Entry 7AOR (electron microscopy, 3.50 A resolution); this record covers chains ae and A of the 57 polymer chains in the assembly.

[Chain ae]
Name: mS53
Organism: Trypanosoma cruzi (strain CL Brener)
UniProtKB: Q4D651 (Q4D651_TRYCC); residue numbers follow UniProt; this construct covers 1-678
Sequence (678 residues; each row starts with the number of its first residue):
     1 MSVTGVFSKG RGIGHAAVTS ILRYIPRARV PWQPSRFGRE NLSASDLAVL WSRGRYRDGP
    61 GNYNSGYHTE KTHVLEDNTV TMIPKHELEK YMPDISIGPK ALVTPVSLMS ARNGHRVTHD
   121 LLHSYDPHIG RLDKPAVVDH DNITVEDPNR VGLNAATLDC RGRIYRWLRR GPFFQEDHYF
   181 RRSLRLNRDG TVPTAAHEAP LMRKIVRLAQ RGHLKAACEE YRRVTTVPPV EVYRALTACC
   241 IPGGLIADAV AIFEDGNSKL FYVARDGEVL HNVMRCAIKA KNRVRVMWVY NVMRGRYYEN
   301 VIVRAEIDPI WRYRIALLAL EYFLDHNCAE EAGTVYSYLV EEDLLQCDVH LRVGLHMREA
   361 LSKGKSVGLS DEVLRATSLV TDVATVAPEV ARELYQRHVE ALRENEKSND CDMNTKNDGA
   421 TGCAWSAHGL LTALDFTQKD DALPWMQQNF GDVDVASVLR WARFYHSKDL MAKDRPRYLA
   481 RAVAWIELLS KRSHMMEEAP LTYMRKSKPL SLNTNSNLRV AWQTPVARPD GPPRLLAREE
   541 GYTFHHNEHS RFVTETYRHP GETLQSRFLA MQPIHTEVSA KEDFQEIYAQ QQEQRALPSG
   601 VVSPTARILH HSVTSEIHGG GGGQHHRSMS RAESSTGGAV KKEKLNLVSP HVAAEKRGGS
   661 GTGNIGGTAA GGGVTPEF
Not modelled in the structure: 1, 406-424, 595-678

[Chain A]
Molecule: 8129-nt RNA strand
Organism: Trypanosoma cruzi (strain CL Brener)
Sequence (8129 nucleotides; numbered -2588 to 5540; the number before each row is that of its first residue; numbers below 1 keep their minus sign (U-2588 is residue -2588)):
 -2588 UUUAAUGGGU AAUUUUAAAG CAAGUAAUUA UGAAUUAGGA UAAGAACAGA AUUCCUCAAG
 -2528 UCCCUAAUUG CGAUUAUUUG UUAAGAUCUU UUUGAGGAUA GAUCUAAAAU UACCAAGUCC
 -2468 AAUUUUUGUA UAUGGGCGGG CUAUGAAAAU AUAAAAUUAU AUAUUUUCUA GUUUGAUCGA
 -2408 AAAUGCUUUU CGAUUUGAAA AUUUAAAUUA AAUUUAAGUU UAAUUUUCAA UUUUCAAAAU
 -2348 UUGAAACAAU UUUGGAAUUU UGGUAGGUAU UUUAUUGAUA GGUUUAAAUC ACCGCUGUAU
 -2288 AAAUUUUGGU AGUAAAACUU UUUGUAAUAA UGCGUUUUUA UUAUCAGUUA UUUAUGGGUG
 -2228 UUUGUGAUUU AAAUGUAAUC AGUUUAGUAC AAAUCAUUUU UCUAAAUUAU UUUGAGUUUU
 -2168 GGGAUUUGGA GGUUUGAACU UGAAUUUAAA UUUAGUUUCA AGUCAAGUCG UAUAAAAAAC
 -2108 AUGGCAUUUU UUGUUGCUAU AAGUUUUUUA UAUAACUCUU UGAUUCGAAA UUAAAUUUAA
 -2048 AUUUAGGUUU UAGCUAUUUU AAAUUCCAAC UUGAAAUUUG UUUUGGGUUU UUAUAAUUGA
 -1988 GUUUUAAAUU UUAAAUCCAA AUUUAAAUAG GAUCUUCUUU ACUAAUGAAA AUAUUUUACA
 -1928 AAUCUUUUGC AAAAAUAUUU UAAUUUAGUA AGGAUGGUUG GUAUUUUAAA UUUCGGUUUA
 -1868 AUUUUUAAAA UUUUUUUAUU GACCAAACAU UUUCAAGGUU AGUGGGAAUA GCUAUGACUU
 -1808 UGGUUUAGAU UUAGUUUUAU CAUUGAAUUG UUAUGUAAAG GAUUUGUGGU UAUACAAUAU
 -1748 GUUUAUGUAU GUGUUUAUUA UAUGUACUCG AUUAGAGAAG CUAAACUUAA AUUCAAACCU
 -1688 CCAAUUUCCA AAACUUGAAA CAAUUUUUAG GUGAUUUAUU AAGAAUUGAU UUAAAAUUAU
 -1628 GAAUGUAUAA AUUUUGGUAG UAGGUUUUUU UUGUAAUAAU GUGUUUAUAA AUUGUAACUA
 -1568 AUCUGGUUUA AACUAUUUUU CUAAAUUAUU UUAGGUUUUU UUUGGGACAU GAGAGUUUAA
 -1508 AUUUGAAUUU ACUUUUAAGU UAUCAAUAAA AAACAUGUUU UUUGUGCUAU UAAAAUUUAU
 -1448 AUAAUCUUUU UGACGUCAAA UUUAAAUUUA GGUUUAUUCU AAUUCGAAAC UUUUUGGUUU
 -1388 UUUAAUAAAU AACUCCAAUA AAUCUAAAUU UUUUUAUAGA UCAAACAUUU UUAAGGUUGG
 -1328 UAGGCAUAGU UAUGACUUUC UAGUUUAAUU UAGUUUUAUU UAUUGAAUUG UUAUGUAAAG
 -1268 GAUUUGUGGU UGGGAAUGUU UAUGUUUAUG UUUAUUAUGU GUAUUUUAUU UAAUUAGAAA
 -1208 AGCUUUUAAA AAUUUAAAAU UUGUAAUCCA AAUUUUACCA AUUAAGAAGA AUAUUAUAAU
 -1148 AAUGGGUGUC UUAUAUUUUA AAUAAAUAUU UAAAUUCCGU GUAGUAAAUU UAUUAUUUGU
 -1088 AUUAUUUAUA UAAUAGGUGU AUUAUAUUUA AAUUUUAAAU UUGUUGUUUU AUAUUUAGAU
 -1028 ACAUAUUUAU AGAUUAAUAU AUUUAAAUAA UAUUUUAAAA UUUAUUGAAC UGUAAUUAUU
  -968 AGUUUAAUAU UUUUAGUUUG AUGUUGAAAU AUUUAAUUAA AGAUGUUACA GUUGUUCUAU
  -908 AUGUACCAAA UAAAUAUAGU AAGAUUAUUU UAGUUGAAUU AAUAAAUAAA UAUUUAUUUU
  -848 UCUUUGUAAA UAUUAUGAAC AAUUUAAAAA UUAAUCUGUU UAACUAAAAU GUUAUAUAUA
  -788 AUAAUCUAAG UUAAUUUGAA UAUUAAAAGU ACAAGUAUAA UUUGUAAUUC UAAAGUAUUU
  -728 UAAUGGUAUA UUUUUAGUAG GUAAAUGAAA AGUAUAAAUG GAUAUAACUU AAUAUUUAAU
  -668 AUUUGUUUAA UGAAAAGUAU UUUAUUAUUA UAUUGUAUAG UAUUAUUAUA GUGUAUAGUU
  -608 UUUUAAAAAU AUAAAAAUAU UGUUAAUAAA AUUAUCGUAU UUUAAGUGCG UUUAUUAAAU
  -548 GCGUUUGUCU AAGAUAAUUA UUUAAGAUUA UUCUUGUAAA UAUAUUUAAA UAUUAAUAAU
  -488 UCUUAAAAUA AAAAAAUAUC CUCAAUUGCA AUAUUAUUGU AGCAUAGUAA UUUGUUAACU
  -428 AAAUAUUAAA GUGUUCCAUA GAAAAUUUUU AAAUUACAAC AAAUAAAAUA AAGUAUGAAU
  -368 UAAUAUCAAA AUUUUAAUAA AAAUUAAAAA AUUAAAAUAG GGCAAGUCCU ACUCUCCUUU
  -308 ACAAAGAGAA CAUUAUGAUA UGUAAUUGUA UGUUUGAUUG GGGCAAUACU AUAUUUAUUU
  -248 AUAUAGCAUA AGAACUAUAU UCUUUGAAAU UAUAAAAGGU UCGAGCAGGU UAACAAGCAU
  -188 UAAAAAUAAA UGUGUUUCAU CGUCUACUUA UUACCAUGAU UGAUUGUUCA UCAAAAUAGU
  -128 AAUUCGUUAG UUGGGUUAAA AUCGUUGUAA AGCAGAUUUG UUUAUAUAUU UAAUUUUUAU
   -68 AAUUAAUAAU AAUUAAUAUA AGUACGCAAG GAUUGAUUAU UGAAAAAAGA AAGAAGAAUA
    -8 UAAUUUAUAU AAAUUAUGGU CAAUUGUUAG UAUUCAUAUU AAUUUUUUUA AAUGUUUUAU
    52 CAUUUUAUAA AGGUUUAUUU UUGAAAGAUU UUUUGUAUAA AAUUUUAGGA AUAGUUAAUA
   112 AUAAUUUAUA AUUUUGAUUA GAUUGUUUUG UUAAUGCUAU UAGAUGGGUG UGGAAAAAUA
   172 AAAAAAAUAA UUAAUAUAUA UCAAUAAUAA AUUAAAUUAA UCUAUUAGUC AGAAAUGGAU
   232 GCCAGCCGUU GCGGUAAUUU CUAUGCUUUU AAAUAUUAUA CAAUUAUCAU AUUAAAUUGU
   292 UAAGUGCUGA UUUAACCAAU AAAAAUAUAA AUAAUUUUUA UUUGUUUUUA AACACCAUUA
   352 GGUAUAUGCA AAUAUAAAAU UAUAGUAAUU AUAAAUUAUA UUAUAUUAUA UUUAUUCAUA
   412 UAAUUAAUAG GAUAAUAUUU GUAGUUUUUG AUACCAUGAU AAGGAUUAUA AAUUGAAAGU
   472 GUUAAUAUCA UAAUCAAAAU UUAUUAUUUA UAUUAAAUAU GUAUGUGUAG AUAAAAUAAG
   532 AAAUUAAAAA GGUAUUGUUG CCCACCAAUU UUUAUAAUAA AAAUAACGUG CAGUAAUUAA
   592 UAUAUUUAUA AAAAUAUAUU UUAGCUAAAU UAGAAUCAAU UUAAUAAUUU UAAGUUUUGG
   652 UUGAUUAAAA GAGGAGUUUU UGGAAGGUGG GGAUUUUCAU UUUGAUUUCC CAGAGAACCA
   712 GAGAGGCGGG AACCAGCGUU UUAUUUUUGG GGGAGAGCGG AGCGCGAGGA AAGCCCAUUU
   772 UGAGCAGGAG UUUUUCGGGG GGGAGGGGGC AUUUCUGGCG GAGAACAGAG AUUCUUGUUU
   832 CGGAAGGGGA GCAGGCCCGA CAGAUUUUUG CCAACGCAUU CAGGAGGGGA GCCUUAUUUG
   892 AAGUGCGCUU UCUUUCAAGA GGGGGAGAGA AGGGGAGAAG GGGAAGUGAG AAAUUUAGAA
   952 UUACACGGUG AAAUUAAAUU UUGACUAAAU UAAGGUUGCC CUCUUGUCGU CUCUAUCUCC
  1012 UCCCAACCCC UCUCCCCUUG GAUCCUUCCC CCCAAAACUC CUCGAUGUUU CUUCCCUACC
  1072 CAAAUCACUU CAGCGUUCCC CCGCUACCCA AUCAUCCUCC UACCAAACCC CCCGCCCCCU
  1132 UUACCCUCGC CCCCUCUCUC AAUCCAACUU CUCCUUUCUC AAUCCUCCUC CUCUCCCCAA
  1192 CCCUCUCCCC AAAAUUAAUU CCUCGUCUAA AAUUCCAUUU UGUUUAUAAA AAAAAUUAAG
  1252 UUGAUAUUAA UAUUAUUAAA UAUUCAAAAU UAUUUAUUAA UAUAAAGAAA GAAUAUUUUA
  1312 UUAGUAUAAU AUUAAUGUGU AUAAUGUUAA GUCAAAUUAA AAUGCCAGAU AUGUUAAAAA
  1372 ACAGGCUAUU GUAUUUAUCA AUAGACAAAA AAAUAUGUUU AAAUUUAAAU GUAUAUUUUU
  1432 GUAAUAUGGU UUUGUAAUGC ACAAAAUGAA UAAGGAACAU UUUUGUAUAU UAAUUUAUAU
  1492 GAUACAAAAA AACAUGACUA CAUGAUAAGU ACAAGAGGAG ACAGACGACA GUGUCCACAG
  1552 CACCCGUUUC AGCACAGUUG GAGGAGAGGG GAUAAGAUUU AUUGAUGAAA UUUGUGAUUU
  1612 GCAUCGUGGU ACAGAAAAGU UAUGUGAAUA UAAAAGUGUA GAACAAUGUC UUCCGAUUUC
  1672 GACAGGUUAG AAGAUGGGGA AGAGCAGGCA UUUUGGAGAA GGCGAGGGCG ACGGGCAAGC
  1732 GAAAGAUUUU GAAACUUUCC GAGAAGGGGG AACAGAGGGG UAAGGGGCUC CGGUUUAGAC
  1792 AGAGGAAUUU CGUUGACAAA GAGACAGAAG UUUUGGGGCG AGCAGGCUUU CAGGAAUGGA
  1852 UUCUUGAUGA GGGGGAGGGG AUUUUAAACA GGGAGGAGAG AGAGGGGAAU CGAUAGCGGC
  1912 UUUGGGGCAG AAAGAAUUGA UUAUUUAGAA GGGGGCCGCG AGGAGGGGAG AGUCGAAGGA
  1972 UUUUUGAUUU UUGUGAAGGA GAAGGAAGGG AGCAGAUUCG AACGGGAUAG CGAGAGGGAG
  2032 AAGCAAGGGG GGUUUUUGGG GGUUAAAAGG AAACCAGUUU UAGACCAAAG AAAGGGGGGG
  2092 GCCGGGAAUU CAGCUUUGUG GAACACCCCA AAGGGAUUUG AGGAAUUUUU GGGGGAGCUC
  2152 GACGGCGGGC GGAGCAUUAU UUGAGGAGGG CGGGAGCAGA AGGCUUUCUG AGGAAAGAGG
  2212 GGACCGAGAU CGAUGAAGGU UAUUUUUUGG UUAUUGAGGA UUGUUUAAAA UUGAAUAAAA
  2272 AGGCUUUUUG GAAGGGGAUU UUUGGGGGAC ACCGCCAGAG GAGGAGGGUU UUGGAAGAGU
  2332 UUGUUUUGAG AGGAGGUUUU GAGGGGAGGG GAGAGAGGGA ACGGGAGAGG AACGGACCAG
  2392 AGAGGAGAGU UGAGGAAGGC GGUUUUGAAG GAGAGGGGAG GCUUUCGGAC CAAGGGAAGG
  2452 AAGGGAGGUU AAGAAAAGGA AAAACAAUUU GUGAGGGAGA AGGGUUUUUG GAGGGGUUUU
  2512 GGGAAGAGAG GGGUUUUGGG GAAACCAGAU GAGAUUGUUU GCAGAAACAA AGGGGUUUUU
  2572 GGGCAAAGGA AUACAAUUUG CAGAGGGGGG AGAGCGGAAG GAGGAACACG GGAGGGAAGA
  2632 CAGGAUUUAG GAAGCGAGAG AGAGGAGAGG GGAAAGGGUU UAGUUGGAAU GAAGAGGUAG
  2692 UUUGUAGGAA GUUAAGAAUA AUGGUUAUAA AUUUUAUAUA AAAGCGGAGA AAAAAGAAAG
  2752 GGUCUUUUAA UGUCAGGUUG UUUAUAUAGA AUAUAUGGGG UAGGUUUUAG UUUAGGAUUU
  2812 UUUAUAGCAU UGCAAAUAAU UUGUGGAGUG UGUUUAGCUU GAUUAUUUUU UAGUUGUUUU
  2872 AUUUGUUCAA AUUGAUAUUU UGUAUUAUUU UUAUGAGAUU UUGAUUUGGG UUUUGUGAUA
  2932 AGAAGUGUAC AUAUAUGUUU UACAUCUUUA UUAUAUUUAC UAUUAUAUAU CCAUAUAUUU
  2992 AAGUCAAUAA CGUUAAUAAU AUUGUUUGAC ACACAUAUAU UAGUAUGAUU UAUAGGUUUU
  3052 AUAUUGUUUG UAUUUAUAAU AAUAAUAGCU UUUAUAGGAU AUGUACUGCC UUGUACAAUG
  3112 AUGUCAUACU GAGGUUUAAC GGUGUUUAGU AAUAUUAUAG CAACAGUACC AAUUUUAGGU
  3172 AUAUGAUUAU GUUAUUGAAU UUGGGGAAGU GAAUUUAUAA ACGAUUUUAC AUUAUUAAAG
  3232 UUACAUGUAU UACAUGUGUU AUUACCAUUU AUAUUACUAA UAAUAUUAAU UUUACAUUUA
  3292 UUUUGUCUAC AUUAUUUUAU GAGUUCUGAU GCAUUUUGUG AUAGGUUUGC AUUUUAUUGU
  3352 GAAAGAUUAA GUUUUUGUAU GUGGUUUUAU UUGAGAGAUA UGUUUUUAGC AUUUUCAAUA
  3412 UUAUUAUGUA UGAUGUAUGU UAUAUUUAUA AAUUGGUAUU UUGUAUUUCA UGAGGAAUCU
  3472 UGAGUUAUAG UAGAUACACU AAAAACAUCA GAUAAAAUAU UACCAGAAUG AUUUUUUUUG
  3532 UAUUUAUUCG GUUUUUUAAA GGCAAUCCCA GAUAAGUUUA UGGGUUUGUU UUUAAUGGUU
  3592 AUUUUAUUAU UCUCAUUAUU UUUAUUUAUA UUGAAUUGUA UAUUAUGAUU UGUGUAUUGU
  3652 AGAAGUUCAU UAUUAUGAUU AACAUAUUCG UUAAUAUUAU UUUAUAGUAU AUGAAUGAGU
  3712 GGUUUUUUAG CAUUAUAUGU AGUAUUAGCA UAUCCAAUAU GAAUGGAAUU ACAAUACUGA
  3772 GUAUUAUUAU UAUUUUUGUU GAUAGUGUGU AGGUUAGAUU AGUUUAGAAU AAAAAAAUAA
  3832 GUAUUUUGAU AUUAUUAAAG UAAAAGAGGA AUUUUGGGCG GAAGAGAAGG AGACAGGAGA
  3892 GGAAAUGAAG GAGAAAGGUU UUGAGAGGGG GGUUUUUUGA GGGGAGGAAA AAGAAUUUUG
  3952 AAUUUGAACU AUUUGUUUAA GUUAUGGGAG AGAAGCAAGG AGGAGAAAAG UAGGGGAAUU
  4012 UUGAGGAGAU UCUUGGGGAG AGGCGGGCGG GCGACGGCGG UUUUGAAAAC ACCCAUUUUU
  4072 AGGAGGAUAA GAGGGGAGAA AAGGGGAAAU GGAAUUGGGA AUUGCCUUUG CCAAACUUUU
  4132 AGAAGAAAGA GCAGGAAAGG UUAGGGGGAG GAGAGAAGAA AGGGAAAGUU GUGAUUUUGG
  4192 AGUUAUAGAA UAAGAUCAAA UAAGUUAAUA AUAUCAAAGA AAAGUAUAUA UACGCUAGAA
  4252 CAAAUGAAGA AUAAUAAAUU UUUAAUAUUG AUAAAAGAUA AUUUUACAAC UCAAAAACCA
  4312 AGAAAUUGAU AAGAAAAAAU AAAUAUAUUA ACAAUUAAUC UAAAAUAAAA AAUAUAAAUG
  4372 AUAAUAAGUC AUAUUAUAAA GAAAAAGCCA AUACAAAUAC AAAGGUAACU UAGUUGUAAU
  4432 AAUAGACAGA AAACUUUGAU AAAAAAUCCA AAUACAAUUG GAAUAGCUCC AAUGCAAAGA
  4492 AAGAGACAUG CAAGUAGUAA ACUUAUUAAA AAGUUAUUAA AAAAAGAAAA AAAUAUGAAG
  4552 UUGAUUAAAA AAUAGUUUUC AUUGUAUUUA AAGUCAAAAA UAUUAUAUAU AAUAAAAAAA
  4612 UAGUAUAUAA UAAUAAGUAA UACUAAACUU AUACUAUAAA UUAAGUGAAA AUUUAAAUAU
  4672 AAAUAAAAGA UAUAAUUUUU UGUUGAAAUA AAUAUUAGGA AUAAAAAGCA AAAAUUAUUC
  4732 ACACUUAACA CAAAUAGUAA ACUAACGAUA GCAAAGCUGU UUAAUCCAAU UAAAACGCAU
  4792 GUACAAGAUU GAAAUAAUAG AAGUUUGAUG AAUAAAAUAU AAAAAUAAAU GAAGCUAAUU
  4852 AGUAGAAUUA UUAAUAUAAA ACAAAACAAA AUAUAAAAAG UUAACAUAUA AAUAAAAAUA
  4912 AAGACACCAA GUCUAAUAUA AAGUUGCUCC AUAAACAAAA UUAAAAAGGC GAUGUAUAAU
  4972 UUGAAUAAAA UUAAUAAUGU GUAAAAUAGG CAUAAAAUUC CAAGUCAUUC UUCAUCAAAA
  5032 ACUAAAAAAC AAAAAUCACA UAGGAAAAAA CAGUAGUUUA AUAUCAUAAA AUAUAAUAAU
  5092 AUAAAUAAUA AUAUAAAAUU UAUUAAGUUU AACAUGUAGU AAUAUCAUAG AACUAAAAUU
  5152 UUAUAUCCAA AUCUACUGGA CAUUAAUAAU AAAAAGAGCA AUAAGCUAAA UAUUUCAAAG
  5212 AGGAUUGAUA UAAUAAUAAU AUGAUUAAUA AAUAUAAAUA AGAAUAUAAU AAUGUAUUGA
  5272 AUAAUAAUAA UAAUGAAUAA AAAUCUGGUA UCGAAUGAUA GAAAGCAAAA AAAUAAUGUA
  5332 AAGCAAAAUA AGAAUAAGAG UAUAAAGAUG AAACAAAUAU AAGAAUCUAA UAAUGUUAUU
  5392 CAAAAUAGGU UAAUAAUUAA UAAUCAGAGU AAAUCAAAGC UUAGUAAUGU UAGUGUAGUA
  5452 UAAUCACAUA AGAUAAUAAA GCUGUAGAUA AUAAGAAAUA UAAAUAUGUG UAUGAUAUAU
  5512 AAAAACAAGG AUUUUUUGGG GGUUUAGGG
Not modelled in the structure: -2588 to 394, 538-5540
Small-molecule neighbours: UTP (uridine 5'-triphosphate): U429, U431, G432

[Interface between chain ae and chain A]
Pairs across the interface - 85 pairs, chain ae then chain A:
  Gly10(ae) - U436(A)  base contact
  Gly10(ae) - U437(A)  base contact
  Arg11(ae) - U436(A)  hydrogen bond to the base
  Gly12(ae) - U436(A)  phosphate contact
  Ile13(ae) - A434(A)  base contact
  Ile13(ae) - G435(A)  phosphate contact
  Ile13(ae) - U436(A)  hydrogen bond to the phosphate
  Gly14(ae) - A434(A)  sugar contact
  Gly14(ae) - U436(A)  hydrogen bond to the phosphate
  Leu22(ae) - G435(A)  sugar contact
  Arg23(ae) - G435(A)  hydrogen bond to the base
  Ile25(ae) - G435(A)  hydrogen bond to the base
  Pro26(ae) - G435(A)  base contact
  Arg27(ae) - G435(A)  salt bridge to the phosphate
  Arg29(ae) - G435(A)  hydrogen bond to the sugar
  Arg29(ae) - U436(A)  phosphate contact
  Arg29(ae) - U437(A)  salt bridge to the phosphate
  Trp32(ae) - A417(A)  base contact
  Gln33(ae) - A417(A)  base contact
  Gln33(ae) - U439(A)  phosphate contact
  Pro34(ae) - U439(A)  phosphate contact
  Ser35(ae) - U437(A)  phosphate contact
  Ser35(ae) - U438(A)  sugar contact
  Ser35(ae) - U439(A)  hydrogen bond to the phosphate
  Arg36(ae) - A418(A)  base contact
  Arg36(ae) - U437(A)  phosphate contact
  Phe37(ae) - U436(A)  sugar contact
  Phe37(ae) - U437(A)  sugar contact
  Asn41(ae) - U436(A)  sugar contact
  Leu50(ae) - U415(A)  base contact
  Arg53(ae) - A414(A)  hydrogen bond to the base
  Arg53(ae) - U415(A)  base contact
  Gly54(ae) - U415(A)  phosphate contact
  Tyr56(ae) - A413(A)  sugar contact
  Tyr56(ae) - C486(A)  stacking on the base
  Tyr56(ae) - A487(A)  phosphate contact
  Arg57(ae) - A413(A)  base contact
  Arg57(ae) - A487(A)  phosphate contact
  Arg57(ae) - A488(A)  salt bridge to the phosphate
  Asn62(ae) - A413(A)  base contact
  Tyr63(ae) - A413(A)  hydrogen bond to the base
  Pro127(ae) - G432(A)  sugar contact
  His128(ae) - A420(A)  hydrogen bond to the base
  His128(ae) - G421(A)  phosphate contact
  His128(ae) - U433(A)  phosphate contact
  Arg131(ae) - A420(A)  base contact
  Arg131(ae) - G432(A)  phosphate contact
  Arg131(ae) - U433(A)  salt bridge to the phosphate
  Arg131(ae) - A434(A)  salt bridge to the phosphate
  Asp133(ae) - A434(A)  base contact
  Lys134(ae) - G432(A)  hydrogen bond to the base
  Lys134(ae) - A434(A)  base contact
  Pro135(ae) - G432(A)  phosphate contact
  Pro135(ae) - U433(A)  phosphate contact
  Ala156(ae) - U415(A)  sugar contact
  Ala156(ae) - U416(A)  phosphate contact
  Thr157(ae) - A417(A)  phosphate contact
  Leu158(ae) - A417(A)  phosphate contact
  Asp159(ae) - A417(A)  hydrogen bond to the phosphate
  Asp159(ae) - A418(A)  phosphate contact
  Cys160(ae) - A417(A)  hydrogen bond to the phosphate
  Arg161(ae) - U416(A)  sugar contact
  Arg161(ae) - A418(A)  salt bridge to the phosphate
  Gly162(ae) - A418(A)  hydrogen bond to the phosphate
  Gly162(ae) - U419(A)  phosphate contact
  Arg166(ae) - A420(A)  salt bridge to the phosphate
  Arg166(ae) - G421(A)  salt bridge to the phosphate
  Arg169(ae) - A420(A)  salt bridge to the phosphate
  Asp177(ae) - G422(A)  hydrogen bond to the sugar
  Asp177(ae) - A423(A)  phosphate contact
  Arg181(ae) - G422(A)  hydrogen bond to the sugar
  Arg181(ae) - A423(A)  salt bridge to the phosphate
  Arg182(ae) - G432(A)  phosphate contact
  Arg185(ae) - U431(A)  hydrogen bond to the sugar
  Ser258(ae) - A423(A)  base contact
  Ser258(ae) - U424(A)  sugar contact
  Lys259(ae) - A423(A)  base contact
  Tyr262(ae) - U424(A)  sugar contact
  Arg296(ae) - U424(A)  hydrogen bond to the phosphate
  Arg296(ae) - A425(A)  salt bridge to the phosphate
  Tyr297(ae) - A426(A)  stacking on the base
  Tyr297(ae) - U427(A)  hydrogen bond to the base
  Tyr298(ae) - A423(A)  sugar contact
  Tyr298(ae) - U424(A)  sugar contact
  Ile302(ae) - A426(A)  sugar contact
Interface residues without a listed pair, chain ae (60 interface residues in all): Phe7, Lys9, Arg55, Asn64, Arg163, His178, Arg188, Glu254, Val301
Interface residues without a listed pair, chain A (29 interface residues in all): U429, U485

[Summary]
The interface between chain ae and chain A involves 60 residues on one side and 29 on the other, with 19
hydrogen bonds, 11 salt bridges and 2 aromatic stacking contacts. Polar pairs include Arg11(ae)-U436(A),
Arg23(ae)-G435(A) and Ile25(ae)-G435(A). Bound to chain A: UTP.
Chain ae is mS53 and chain A is an 8129-nt RNA strand, both from Trypanosoma cruzi (strain CL Brener); the
structure, mt-SSU from Trypanosoma cruzi in complex with mt-IF-3, was determined by electron microscopy (same
publication as 7ANE, 7AIH and 7AM2).
